6CFI - chains A and W of the 4 polymer chains in the assembly; structure by X-ray diffraction, 3.36 A resolution.

Chain A:
Name: DNA repair protein RAD4
Organism: Saccharomyces cerevisiae S288c
Reference sequence: P14736 (RAD4_YEAST); residues 101-632 here = UniProt positions 101-632
Amino-acid sequence (538 residues; row label = number of the first residue in the row):
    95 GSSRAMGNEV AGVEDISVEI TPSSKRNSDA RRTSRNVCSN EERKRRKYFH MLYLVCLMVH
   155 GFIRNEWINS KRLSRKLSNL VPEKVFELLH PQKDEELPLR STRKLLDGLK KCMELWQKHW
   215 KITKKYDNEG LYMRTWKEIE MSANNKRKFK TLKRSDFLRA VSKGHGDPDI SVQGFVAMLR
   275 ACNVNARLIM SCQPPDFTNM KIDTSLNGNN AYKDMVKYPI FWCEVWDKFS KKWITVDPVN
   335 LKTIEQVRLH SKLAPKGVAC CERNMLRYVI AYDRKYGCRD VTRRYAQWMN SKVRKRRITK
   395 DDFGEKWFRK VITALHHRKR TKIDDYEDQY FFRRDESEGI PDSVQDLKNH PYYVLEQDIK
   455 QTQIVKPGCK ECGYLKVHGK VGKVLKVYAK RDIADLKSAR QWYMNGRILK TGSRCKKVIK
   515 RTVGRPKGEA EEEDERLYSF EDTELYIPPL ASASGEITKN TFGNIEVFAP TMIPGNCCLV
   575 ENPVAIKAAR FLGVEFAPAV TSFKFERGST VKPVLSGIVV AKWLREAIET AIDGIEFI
Disordered / not traced: 95-128, 518-525
Construct notes: expression tag (95-100); conflict Thr115 (Lys in P14736), Glu223 (Val in P14736), Arg427 (Gln in P14736)
UniProt features mapped onto this chain:
  - DNA-binding region: Asp250 to Phe269
From the paper describing this entry:
  - binding site for the 23-nt DNA strand: Arg601
  - binding site for the 24-nt DNA strand (chain W): Phe599 to Val605

Chain W:
Molecule: 24-nt DNA strand
Sequence (24 nucleotides; numbered 1 to 24; the number before each row is that of its first residue):
     1 TTGACTCAAC ATCCAAAGCT ACAA

Chain A / chain W interface:
Contacting residue pairs (31; chain A residue first):
  Arg129(A) with DA9(W), hydrogen bond to the phosphate; DC10(W), salt bridge to the phosphate
  Asn134(A) with DA11(W), hydrogen bond to the phosphate; DT12(W), hydrogen bond to the phosphate
  Arg137(A) with DA11(W), phosphate contact
  Ser437(A) with DG3(W), sugar contact; DA4(W), phosphate contact
  Val438(A) with DA4(W), hydrogen bond to the phosphate
  Gln439(A) with DG3(W), sugar contact; DA4(W), hydrogen bond to the phosphate
  Val471(A) with DA4(W), sugar contact
  His472(A) with DT2(W), hydrogen bond to the base; DG3(W), hydrogen bond to the sugar; DA4(W), sugar contact
  Arg494(A) with DA16(W), sugar contact; DA17(W), salt bridge to the phosphate
  Gln495(A) with DA15(W), hydrogen bond to the phosphate
  Met498(A) with DA16(W), base contact
  Arg515(A) with DA15(W), salt bridge to the phosphate
  Asn554(A) with DA17(W), base contact
  Phe556(A) with DA17(W), stacking on the base
  Asn558(A) with DA17(W), base contact
  Glu560(A) with DA17(W), base contact
  Val594(A) with DA17(W), base contact
  Phe597(A) with DA16(W), sugar contact; DA17(W), base contact
  Phe599(A) with DA15(W), stacking on the base; DA16(W), sugar contact
  Thr604(A) with DG18(W), hydrogen bond to the base
  Val605(A) with DA17(W), sugar contact
  Pro607(A) with DA17(W), base contact
Other interface residues (no listed pair), chain A (25 interface residues in all): Asp436, Lys477, Gly602
Other interface residues (no listed pair), chain W (12 interface residues in all): DC5

Summary:
25 residues of chain A and 12 residues of chain W are in contact, with 9 hydrogen bonds, 3 salt bridges and 2
aromatic stacking contacts. Polar pairs include His472(A)-DT2(W), Thr604(A)-DG18(W) and His472(A)-DG3(W). From
the paper: a binding site for the 23-nt DNA strand at Arg601(A); a binding site for the 24-nt DNA strand
(chain W) at Phe599(A).
Chain A is DNA repair protein RAD4 (Saccharomyces cerevisiae S288c) and chain W is a 24-nt DNA strand; the
structure, Crystal structure of Rad4-Rad23 bound to a 6-4 photoproduct UV lesion, was determined by X-ray
diffraction.
